PDB entry 9DFW | X-ray diffraction, 1.68 A resolution | chain A

== Chain A ==
Molecule: Radical SAM core domain-containing protein
Organism: Trichoderma virens
UniProtKB: G9MQB8 (G9MQB8_HYPVG); the construct has insertions or renumbered stretches relative to UniProt, so the offset changes along the chain: 18-260 = UniProt 17-259; 263-311 = UniProt 260-308
Chain sequence (317 residues; each row starts with the number of its first residue; numbers below 1 keep their minus sign (Met-5 is residue -5)):
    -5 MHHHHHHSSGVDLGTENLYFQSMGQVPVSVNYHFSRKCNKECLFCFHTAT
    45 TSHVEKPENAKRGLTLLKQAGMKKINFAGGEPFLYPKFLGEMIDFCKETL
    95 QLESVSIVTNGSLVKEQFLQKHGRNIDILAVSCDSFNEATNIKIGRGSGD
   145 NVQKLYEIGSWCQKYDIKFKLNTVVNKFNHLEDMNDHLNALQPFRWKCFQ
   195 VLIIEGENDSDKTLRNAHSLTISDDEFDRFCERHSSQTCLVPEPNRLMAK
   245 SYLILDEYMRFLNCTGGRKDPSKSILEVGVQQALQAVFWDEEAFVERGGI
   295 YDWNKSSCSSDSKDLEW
Disordered / not traced: -5 to 17, 302-311
Differences from the reference sequence: initiating methionine (-5); expression tag (-4 to 17); engineered mutation Ile198 (Val197 in G9MQB8), Glu199 (Thr198 in G9MQB8), Asn257 (Asp256 in G9MQB8), Cys258 (Arg257 in G9MQB8), Thr259 (Asn258 in G9MQB8), Lys263 (Gln260 in G9MQB8), Asp264 (Gln261 in G9MQB8); insertion (261-262)
Bound ions: 4Fe-4S cluster Fe: Cys32, Cys36, Cys39 (together with S-adenosylmethionine); Mg2+ site 1: Gly117, Ile120, Asp160; Mg2+ site 2: Glu226, Ser229
Small-molecule neighbours:
  - CTP (cytidine-5'-triphosphate): Ser23, Asn25, His27, Phe40, His41, Lys68, Asn70, Ala72, Ser100, Val102, Lys164, Asn166, Arg189, Lys191, Phe193, Leu196, Ile198, Glu237, Met242, Ala243, Tyr246, Ile248, Cys258, Lys263, Arg291, Gly293, Tyr295
  - S-adenosylmethionine (SAM): Phe38, Cys39, Phe40, His41, Gly73, Gly74, Glu75, Pro76, Val102, Thr103, Asn104, Ser126, Asp128, Arg140, Asn166, Val168, Phe193, Gln194, Val195, Leu196, Asn202, Met242
  - 4Fe-4S cluster (SF4): Cys32, Lys34, Glu35, Cys36, Cys39, His41, Gly74, Asn104, Arg140, Arg209

== Summary ==
Chain A binds 4Fe-4S cluster, S-adenosylmethionine and CTP. The 4Fe-4S cluster Fe site is built by Cys32,
Cys36 and Cys39. Gly117, Ile120 and Asp160 form the Mg2+ site 1.
Chain A is Radical SAM core domain-containing protein (Trichoderma virens); the structure, X-ray crystal
structure of an engineered Viperin-like enzyme from T. virens with bound CTP and SAM, was determined by X-ray
diffraction together with 9DFN, 9DFU and 9DGW from the same study.
